PDB entry 8DC2 | electron microscopy, 2.99 A resolution | chains A and B of the 4 polymer chains in the assembly

== Chain A ==
Molecule: CasLambda
Organism: uncultured virus
Sequence (756 residues; each row starts with the number of its first residue):
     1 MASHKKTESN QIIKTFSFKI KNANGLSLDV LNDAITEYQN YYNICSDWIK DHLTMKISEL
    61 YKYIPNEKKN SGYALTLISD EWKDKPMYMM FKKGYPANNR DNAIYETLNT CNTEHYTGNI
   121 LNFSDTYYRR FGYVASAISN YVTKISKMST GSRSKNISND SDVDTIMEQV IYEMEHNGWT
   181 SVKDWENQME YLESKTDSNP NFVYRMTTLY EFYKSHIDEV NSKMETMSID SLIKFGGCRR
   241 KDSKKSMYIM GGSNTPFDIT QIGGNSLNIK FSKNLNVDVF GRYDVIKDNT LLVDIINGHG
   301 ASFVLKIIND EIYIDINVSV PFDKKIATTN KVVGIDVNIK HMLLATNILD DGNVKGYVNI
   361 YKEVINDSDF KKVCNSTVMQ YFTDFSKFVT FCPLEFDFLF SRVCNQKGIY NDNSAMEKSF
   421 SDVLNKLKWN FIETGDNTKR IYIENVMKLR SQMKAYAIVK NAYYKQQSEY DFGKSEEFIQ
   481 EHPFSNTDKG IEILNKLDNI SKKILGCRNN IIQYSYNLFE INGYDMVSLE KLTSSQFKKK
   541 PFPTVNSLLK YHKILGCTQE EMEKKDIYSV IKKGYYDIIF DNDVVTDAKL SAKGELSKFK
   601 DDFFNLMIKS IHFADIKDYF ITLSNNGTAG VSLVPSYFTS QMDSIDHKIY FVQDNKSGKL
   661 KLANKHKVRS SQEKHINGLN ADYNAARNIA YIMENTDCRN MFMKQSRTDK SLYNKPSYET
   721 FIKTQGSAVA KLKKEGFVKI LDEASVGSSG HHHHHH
Not modelled in the structure: 1-3, 541-595, 653-663, 743-756
What the authors report for this chain:
  - binding site for the 52-nt RNA strand (chain B): Glu444, Asn445, Ser451, Gln452, Lys496, Lys503, Asn510, Tyr619
  - binding site for DNA nts: Asn102, Ser253, Asn254
  - specificity-determining residues: Asn102

== Chain B ==
Molecule: 52-nt RNA strand
Sequence (52 nucleotides; numbered -35 to 16; the number before each row is that of its first residue; numbers below 1 keep their minus sign (A-35 is residue -35)):
   -35 AUUGUUGUAA CUCUUAUUUU GUAUGGAGUA AACAACUAGC AUCACCUUCA CC
Not modelled in the structure: -35

== Chain A / chain B interface ==
Pairs across the interface - 115 pairs, chain A then chain B:
  Ile12(A) - U1(B)  base contact
  Ile13(A) - U1(B)  hydrogen bond to the base
  Lys14(A) - U1(B)  salt bridge to the phosphate
  Thr15(A) - U1(B)  hydrogen bond to the sugar
  Thr15(A) - A2(B)  sugar contact
  Lys19(A) - G-32(B)  hydrogen bond to the phosphate
  Lys19(A) - U-31(B)  salt bridge to the phosphate
  Tyr42(A) - C4(B)  sugar contact
  Tyr42(A) - A5(B)  sugar contact
  Asn140(A) - C4(B)  hydrogen bond to the sugar
  Asn140(A) - A5(B)  sugar contact
  Thr143(A) - A5(B)  base contact
  Lys144(A) - U6(B)  hydrogen bond to the phosphate
  Lys144(A) - C7(B)  salt bridge to the phosphate
  Gly237(A) - U6(B)  phosphate contact
  Cys238(A) - A5(B)  sugar contact
  Cys238(A) - U6(B)  phosphate contact
  Arg239(A) - A5(B)  phosphate contact
  Arg239(A) - U6(B)  hydrogen bond to the phosphate
  Arg240(A) - C4(B)  sugar contact
  Arg240(A) - A5(B)  phosphate contact
  Lys241(A) - A5(B)  hydrogen bond to the phosphate
  Lys244(A) - C4(B)  salt bridge to the phosphate
  Lys244(A) - A5(B)  phosphate contact
  Ser246(A) - G3(B)  hydrogen bond to the phosphate
  Ser246(A) - C4(B)  phosphate contact
  Asn265(A) - U-33(B)  base contact
  Phe280(A) - U-33(B)  hydrogen bond to the sugar
  Phe280(A) - G-32(B)  sugar contact
  Gly281(A) - U-33(B)  base contact
  Gly281(A) - G-32(B)  base contact
  Arg282(A) - U-33(B)  hydrogen bond to the base
  Arg282(A) - G-32(B)  base contact
  Arg282(A) - C0(B)  hydrogen bond to the base
  Tyr283(A) - U-34(B)  sugar contact
  Tyr283(A) - U-33(B)  base contact
  Tyr283(A) - G-32(B)  hydrogen bond to the base
  Asp284(A) - C0(B)  base contact
  Ile286(A) - U-33(B)  hydrogen bond to the base
  Lys287(A) - U-33(B)  base contact
  Asp288(A) - U-33(B)  hydrogen bond to the base
  Lys306(A) - A2(B)  phosphate contact
  Lys306(A) - G3(B)  salt bridge to the phosphate
  Tyr313(A) - G-32(B)  sugar contact
  Tyr313(A) - U-31(B)  sugar contact
  Asp315(A) - A2(B)  hydrogen bond to the sugar
  Arg402(A) - U-14(B)  hydrogen bond to the base
  Gln406(A) - U-18(B)  hydrogen bond to the base
  Gln406(A) - G-15(B)  phosphate contact
  Ser421(A) - U-14(B)  hydrogen bond to the base
  Asn425(A) - U-14(B)  base contact
  Lys428(A) - A-27(B)  phosphate contact
  Lys428(A) - A-26(B)  salt bridge to the phosphate
  Trp429(A) - A-26(B)  phosphate contact
  Trp429(A) - C-25(B)  phosphate contact
  Ile432(A) - A-27(B)  sugar contact
  Ile432(A) - A-26(B)  sugar contact
  Arg440(A) - A-27(B)  hydrogen bond to the sugar
  Ile441(A) - U-28(B)  base contact
  Glu444(A) - U-28(B)  hydrogen bond to the sugar
  Glu444(A) - A-27(B)  hydrogen bond to the sugar
  Asn445(A) - G-29(B)  hydrogen bond to the sugar
  Asn445(A) - U-28(B)  sugar contact
  Lys448(A) - U-28(B)  salt bridge to the phosphate
  Lys448(A) - A-27(B)  salt bridge to the phosphate
  Lys448(A) - A-13(B)  phosphate contact
  Lys448(A) - U-12(B)  salt bridge to the phosphate
  Ser451(A) - A-13(B)  sugar contact
  Gln452(A) - U-16(B)  base contact
  Gln452(A) - A-13(B)  sugar contact
  Lys454(A) - G-15(B)  salt bridge to the phosphate
  Ala455(A) - U-16(B)  sugar contact
  Ala455(A) - G-15(B)  phosphate contact
  Val459(A) - U-17(B)  sugar contact
  Ala462(A) - U-17(B)  sugar contact
  Tyr464(A) - U11(B)  hydrogen bond to the sugar
  Tyr464(A) - U12(B)  sugar contact
  Gln467(A) - U12(B)  hydrogen bond to the sugar
  Gln467(A) - C13(B)  sugar contact
  Ser468(A) - C13(B)  phosphate contact
  Ser468(A) - A14(B)  phosphate contact
  Asp471(A) - C13(B)  hydrogen bond to the sugar
  Asp471(A) - A14(B)  sugar contact
  Phe472(A) - A14(B)  sugar contact
  Glu476(A) - A14(B)  hydrogen bond to the sugar
  Glu476(A) - C15(B)  sugar contact
  Lys489(A) - U-17(B)  base contact
  Glu492(A) - U-17(B)  base contact
  Ile493(A) - U-17(B)  base contact
  Lys496(A) - U-17(B)  sugar contact
  Lys496(A) - U-16(B)  salt bridge to the phosphate
  Asn499(A) - U-16(B)  hydrogen bond to the base
  Asn499(A) - G-11(B)  hydrogen bond to the phosphate
  Ile500(A) - U-16(B)  base contact
  Lys502(A) - G-29(B)  sugar contact
  Lys503(A) - G-29(B)  salt bridge to the phosphate
  Lys503(A) - U-28(B)  salt bridge to the phosphate
  Gly506(A) - G-29(B)  hydrogen bond to the sugar
  Cys507(A) - G-29(B)  hydrogen bond to the sugar
  Asn510(A) - G-29(B)  hydrogen bond to the base
  Gln513(A) - A-2(B)  sugar contact
  Lys538(A) - C9(B)  sugar contact
  Lys538(A) - C10(B)  hydrogen bond to the sugar
  Lys539(A) - C10(B)  salt bridge to the phosphate
  Lys540(A) - U11(B)  hydrogen bond to the phosphate
  Lys540(A) - U12(B)  salt bridge to the phosphate
  Lys598(A) - U12(B)  salt bridge to the phosphate
  Asn605(A) - U11(B)  sugar contact
  Lys609(A) - C10(B)  base contact
  Lys609(A) - U11(B)  sugar contact
  Tyr619(A) - A-1(B)  hydrogen bond to the sugar
  Thr622(A) - C0(B)  phosphate contact
  Leu623(A) - A-1(B)  sugar contact
  Asn626(A) - C0(B)  phosphate contact
  Tyr713(A) - U1(B)  hydrogen bond to the phosphate
Other interface residues (no listed pair), chain A (83 interface residues in all): Phe235, Gly264, Val304, Asn309, Glu417, Asn437, Ile458, Ile479
Other interface residues (no listed pair), chain B (37 interface residues in all): U-30, A-4, C-3

== In short ==
The interface between chain A and chain B involves 83 residues on one side and 37 on the other; the contacts
include 35 hydrogen bonds and 16 salt bridges. Polar contacts include Ile13(A)-U1(B), Arg282(A)-U-33(B) and
Arg282(A)-C0(B). From the paper: a binding site for the 52-nt RNA strand (chain B) at Glu444(A), Asn445(A) and
Ser451(A) among others; a binding site for DNA nts at Asn102(A), Ser253(A) and Asn254(A).
Here chain A is CasLambda (uncultured virus) and chain B is a 52-nt RNA strand. Entry 8DC2 (Cryo-EM structure
of CasLambda (Cas12l) bound to crRNA and DNA) was determined by electron microscopy.
